6AZ1 - chains U and 1 of the 38 polymer chains in the assembly; structure by electron microscopy, 2.70 A resolution.

[Chain U]
Protein: ribosomal protein S17
Organism: Leishmania donovani
Amino-acid sequence (173 residues; numbered 1 to 173; the number before each row is that of its first residue):
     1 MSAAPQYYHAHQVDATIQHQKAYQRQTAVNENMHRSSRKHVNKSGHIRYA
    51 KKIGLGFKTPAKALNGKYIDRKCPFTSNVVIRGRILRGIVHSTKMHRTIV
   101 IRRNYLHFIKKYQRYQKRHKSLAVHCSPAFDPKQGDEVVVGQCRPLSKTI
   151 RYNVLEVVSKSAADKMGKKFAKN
Disordered / not traced: 1-4, 161-173

[Chain 1]
Molecule: ribosomal RNA 18S
Organism: Leishmania donovani
Sequence (2203 nucleotides; each row starts with the number of its first residue):
     1 GAUCUGGUUGAUUCUGCCAGUAGUCAUXUGCUUGUUUCAAGGACUUAGCC
    51 AUGCAUGCCUCAGAAUCACUGCAUUUGCAGGAAUCUGCGCAUGGCUCXUU
   101 ACAUCAGACGUAAUCUGCCGCAAAAAUCUUGCGGUUUCCGCAAAAUUGGA
   151 UAACUUGGCGAAACGCCAAGCUAAUACAUGAACCAACCGGGUGUUCUCCA
   201 CUCCAGACGGUGGGCAACCAUCGUCGUGAGACGCCCAGCGAAUGAAUGAC
   251 AGUAAAACCAAUGCCUUCACUGGCAGUAACACCCAGCAGUGUUGACUCAA
   301 UUCAUUCCGUGCGAAAGCCGGCUUGUUCCGGCGUCUUUUGACGAACAACU
   351 GCCCUAUCAGCUGGUGAUGGCCGUGUAGUGGACUGCCAUGGCGUUGACGG
   401 GAGCGGGGGAUUAGGGUUCGAUUCCGGAGAGGGAGCCUGAGAAAUAGCUA
   451 CCACUUCUACGGAGGGCAGCAGGCGCGCXAAUUGCCCAAUGUCAAAACAA
   501 AACGAUGAGGCAGCGAAAAGAAAUAGAGUUGUCAGUCCAUUUGGAUUGUC
   551 AUUUCAAUGGGGGAUAUUUAAACCCAUCCAAUAUCGAGUAACAAUUGGAG
   601 GACAAGUCUGGUGCCAGCACCCGCGGUAAUUCCAGCUCCAAAAGCGUAUA
   651 UUAAUGCUGUUGCUGUUXAAGGGUUCGUAGUUGAACUGUGGGCUGUGCAG
   701 GUUUGUUCCUGGUCGUCCCGUCCAUGUCGGAUUUGGUGACCCAGGCCCUU
   751 GCAGCCCGUGAACAUUCAAAGAAACAAGAAACACGGGAGUGGUUCCUUUC
   801 CUGAUUUACGCAUGUCAUGCAUGCCAGGGGGCGUCCGUGAUUUUUUACUG
   851 UGACUAAAGAAGCGUGACUAAAGCAGUCAUUUGACUUGAAUUAGAAAGCA
   901 UGGGAUAACAAXGGAGCAGCCUCUAGGCUACCGUUUCGGCUUUUGUUGGU
   951 UUUAAAGGUCUAUUGGAGAUUAUGGAGCUGUGCGACAAGUGCUUUCCCAU
  1001 CGCAACCUCGGUUCGGUGUGUGGCGCCUUUGAGGGGUUUAGUGCGUCCGG
  1051 UACGAGCUCCGGUUCGUCCGGCCGUAACGCCUUUUCAACUCACGGCCUCU
  1101 AGGAAUGAAGGAGGGUAGUUCGGGGGAGAACGUACUGGGGCGUCAGAGGU
  1151 GAAAUUCUUAGACCGCACCAAGACGAACUACAGCGAAGGCAUUCUUCAAG
  1201 GAUACCUUCCUCAAUCAAGAACCAAAGUGUGGAGAUCGAAGAUGAUUAGA
  1251 GACCAUUGUAGUCCACACUGCAAACGAUGACACCCAUGAAUUGGGGAUCU
  1301 UAUGGGCCGGCCUGCGGCAGGGUUUACCCUGUGUCAGCACCGCGCCCGCU
  1351 UUUACCACCUUACGUAUCUUUUCUAUUCGGCCUUUACCGGCCACCCACGG
  1401 GAAUAUCCUCAGCACGUUUUCUGUUUUUUCACGCGAAAGCUUUGAGGUUA
  1451 CAGUCUCAGGGGGGAGUACGUUCGCAAGAGUGAAACUUAAAGAAAUUGAC
  1501 GGAAUGGCACCACAAGACGUGGAGCGUGCGGUUUAAUUXGACXXAACACG
  1551 GGGAACUUUACCAGAUCCGGACAGGAUGAGGAUUGACAGAUUGAGUGUUC
  1601 UUUCUCGAUUCCCUGAAUGGUGGUGCAUGGCCGCUUUUGGUCGGUGGAGU
  1651 GAUUUGUUUGGUUGAUUCCGUCAACGGACGAGAUCCAAGCUGCCCAGUAG
  1701 AAUUCAGAAUUGCCCAUAGGAUAGCAAACUCAUCGGCGGGUUUUACCCAA
  1751 CGGUGGGCCGCAUUCGGUCGAAUUCUUCUCUGCGGGAUUCCUUUGUAAUU
  1801 GCACAAGGUGAAAUUUUGGGCAACAGCAGGUCUGUGAUGCUCCUCAAUGU
  1851 UCUGGGCGACACGCGCACUACAAUGUCAGUGAGAACAAGAAAAACGACUU
  1901 UUGUCGAACCUACUUGAUCAAAAGAGUGGGGAAACCCCGGAAUCACAUAG
  1951 ACUCACUUGGGACCGAGGAUUGCAAUUAUUGGUCGCGCAACGAGGAAUGU
  2001 CUCGUAGGCGCAGCUCAUCAXACUGUGCCGAUUACGUCCCUGCCAUUUGU
  2051 ACACACCGCCXGUCGUUGUUUCCGAUGAUGGUGCAAUACAGGUGAUCGGA
  2101 CAGGCGGUGUUUUAUCCGCCCGAAAGUUCACCGAUAUUUCUUCAAUAGAG
  2151 GAAGCAAAAGUCGUAACAAGGUAGCUGUAGGUGAACCUGCAGCUGGAUCA
  2201 UUU
Disordered / not traced: 74-76, 136-137, 194, 201-227, 252-254, 267-272, 323-327, 530-551, 697-715, 726, 733-737, 743-749, 764-769, 777-782, 793-828, 880-881, 886, 919-948, 1000-1099, 1119, 1299-1357, 1372-1407, 1428-1429, 1725-1759, 1766, 1794, 1799, 1898-1902, 2102-2121
Glycans and other covalent adducts: paromomycin (PAR) linked to C1421; covalent link G1700-OMU_1777
Modified / non-standard residues: OMU (o2'-methyluridine 5'-monophosphate) at position 8, OMC (o2'-methylycytidine-5'-monophosphate) at position 18, A2M (2'-O-methyladenosine 5'-(dihydrogen phosphate)) at position 28, OMU (o2'-methyluridine 5'-monophosphate) at position 33, OMC (o2'-methylycytidine-5'-monophosphate) at position 38, A2M (2'-O-methyladenosine 5'-(dihydrogen phosphate)) at position 98, OMC (o2'-methylycytidine-5'-monophosphate) at position 115, A2M (2'-O-methyladenosine 5'-(dihydrogen phosphate)) at position 479, OMG (o2'-methylguanosine-5'-monophosphate) at position 509, OMU (o2'-methyluridine 5'-monophosphate) at position 661, A2M (2'-O-methyladenosine 5'-(dihydrogen phosphate)) at position 668, A2M (2'-O-methyladenosine 5'-(dihydrogen phosphate)) at position 912, OMG (o2'-methylguanosine-5'-monophosphate) at position 1464, OMG (o2'-methylguanosine-5'-monophosphate) at position 1478, M1Y ((1S)-1,4-anhydro-1-(1-methyl-2,4-dioxo-1,2,3,4-tetrahydropyrimidin-5-yl)-5-O-phosphono-D-xylitol) at position 1539, C4J ((5S)-5-{3-[(3S)-3-amino-3-carboxypropyl]-1-methyl-2,4-dioxo-1,2,3,4-tetrahydropyrimidin-5-yl}-2,5-anhydro-1-O-phosphono-L-arabinitol) at position 1543, 5MC (5-methylcytidine-5'-monophosphate) at position 1544, OMG (o2'-methylguanosine-5'-monophosphate) at position 1550, OMU (o2'-methyluridine 5'-monophosphate) at position 1621, OMG (o2'-methylguanosine-5'-monophosphate) at position 1623, OMG (o2'-methylguanosine-5'-monophosphate) at position 1647, OMU (o2'-methyluridine 5'-monophosphate) at position 1777, OMG (o2'-methylguanosine-5'-monophosphate) at position 1829, OMU (o2'-methyluridine 5'-monophosphate) at position 1833, OMG (o2'-methylguanosine-5'-monophosphate) at position 1865, OMC (o2'-methylycytidine-5'-monophosphate) at position 1866, OMU (o2'-methyluridine 5'-monophosphate) at position 1979, 7MG (7N-methyl-8-hydroguanosine-5'-monophosphate) at position 1995, A2M (2'-O-methyladenosine 5'-(dihydrogen phosphate)) at position 2021, OMU (o2'-methyluridine 5'-monophosphate) at position 2048, 4OC (4n,o2'-methylcytidine-5'-monophosphate) at position 2059, 5MC (5-methylcytidine-5'-monophosphate) at position 2061, OMC (o2'-methylycytidine-5'-monophosphate) at position 2140, OMG (o2'-methylguanosine-5'-monophosphate) at position 2151, MA6 (6N-dimethyladenosine-5'-monophoshate) at position 2184, MA6 (6N-dimethyladenosine-5'-monophoshate) at position 2185
Differences from the reference sequence: conflict M1Y_1539 (U1020612 in 322500086), C4J_1543 (U1020608 in 322500086)
Residues lining bound ligands:
  - Mg2+ (MG), molecule 1: U96, G426, G427
  - Mg2+ (MG), molecule 2: G405, G406, G420
  - Mg2+ (MG), molecule 3: G432, C452, U2135
  - Mg2+ (MG), molecule 4: C467, C470, G472
  - Mg2+ (MG), molecule 5: G606, A634, G635
  - Mg2+ (MG), molecule 6: U609, G610, G611, A629
  - Mg2+ (MG), molecule 7: A783, C784, C835, C836
  - Mg2+ (MG), molecule 8: A1108, A1109, G1111, A1112, C1209, C1210
  - Mg2+ (MG), molecule 9: G1189, A1272, A1274, G2192
  - Mg2+ (MG), molecule 10: C1237, G1238, U1257, G1258
  - Mg2+ (MG), molecule 11: G1530, G1531, G1858
  - Mg2+ (MG), molecule 12: C2162, G2163, U2164
  - paromomycin (PAR), molecule 1: G20, A22, G23, U24, A26, U27, C645, G646, U647, A648, U649, A650, U651
  - paromomycin (PAR), molecule 2: U365, G366, A367, A2085, A2086, C2132, G2133, A2134
  - paromomycin (PAR), molecule 3: A1290, U1291, U1292, G1293, G1294, G1295, U1419, U1420, U1422, G1423
  - paromomycin (PAR), molecule 4: A1509, C1510, C1511, U1637, U1638, G1639, G1664, A1681, G1682, U1815, G1818, G1819, C1821, A1822, U2002, C2003
  - paromomycin (PAR), molecule 5: G2062, U2063, C2064, G2065, U2066, C2155, A2156, A2157, A2158, A2159, G2160, U2161, C2162
  - paromomycin (PAR), molecule 6: U2066, U2067, G2068, U2069, U2070, U2071, A2149, G2150, OMG_2151, A2152, A2153, G2154, C2155
Reported in the primary citation:
  - conformationally variable residues (side-chain flip): A2158, A2159
  - binding site for paromomycin: G2065, A2158, A2159

[Chain U / chain 1 interface]
Residue-residue contacts (99; chain U residue first):
  Gln20(U) - C371(1)  hydrogen bond to the sugar
  Lys21(U) - C386(1)  sugar contact
  Ala22(U) - C372(1)  sugar contact
  Gln24(U) - C371(1)  hydrogen bond to the phosphate
  Gln24(U) - C372(1)  phosphate contact
  Thr27(U) - U297(1)  hydrogen bond to the base
  Ala28(U) - U297(1)  base contact
  Asn30(U) - A245(1)  hydrogen bond to the phosphate
  Met33(U) - A245(1)  phosphate contact
  Met33(U) - A246(1)  phosphate contact
  Ser37(U) - U247(1)  hydrogen bond to the phosphate
  Lys39(U) - U247(1)  phosphate contact
  Lys39(U) - G248(1)  salt bridge to the phosphate
  Lys39(U) - A249(1)  phosphate contact
  Tyr49(U) - C296(1)  hydrogen bond to the phosphate
  Tyr49(U) - U297(1)  hydrogen bond to the phosphate
  Lys51(U) - C296(1)  sugar contact
  Lys52(U) - A295(1)  hydrogen bond to the sugar
  Lys52(U) - U838(1)  hydrogen bond to the phosphate
  Lys52(U) - G839(1)  salt bridge to the phosphate
  Ile53(U) - A295(1)  sugar contact
  Gly54(U) - G294(1)  hydrogen bond to the sugar
  Gly54(U) - A295(1)  sugar contact
  Leu55(U) - G294(1)  base contact
  Arg71(U) - C372(1)  salt bridge to the phosphate
  Lys72(U) - G370(1)  phosphate contact
  Lys72(U) - C371(1)  phosphate contact
  Ser77(U) - U297(1)  base contact
  Asn78(U) - U297(1)  base contact
  Val80(U) - A112(1)  sugar contact
  Val80(U) - A113(1)  phosphate contact
  Val80(U) - A295(1)  base contact
  Ile81(U) - G294(1)  hydrogen bond to the base
  Ile81(U) - A295(1)  base contact
  Arg82(U) - G110(1)  hydrogen bond to the sugar
  Arg82(U) - U111(1)  sugar contact
  Arg82(U) - A112(1)  sugar contact
  Arg82(U) - A113(1)  salt bridge to the phosphate
  Gly83(U) - G110(1)  sugar contact
  Arg84(U) - C109(1)  hydrogen bond to the base
  Arg84(U) - A348(1)  phosphate contact
  Arg84(U) - C349(1)  hydrogen bond to the sugar
  Arg87(U) - U845(1)  hydrogen bond to the sugar
  Ser92(U) - G391(1)  hydrogen bond to the phosphate
  Lys94(U) - G390(1)  phosphate contact
  Lys94(U) - G391(1)  phosphate contact
  Met95(U) - U368(1)  hydrogen bond to the sugar
  Met95(U) - G369(1)  sugar contact
  Met95(U) - G390(1)  sugar contact
  His96(U) - G369(1)  hydrogen bond to the sugar
  His96(U) - G370(1)  sugar contact
  Thr98(U) - G369(1)  hydrogen bond to the phosphate
  Val100(U) - C392(1)  phosphate contact
  Arg103(U) - C349(1)  hydrogen bond to the phosphate
  Arg103(U) - U350(1)  salt bridge to the phosphate
  Tyr105(U) - U350(1)  phosphate contact
  Tyr105(U) - G351(1)  hydrogen bond to the phosphate
  His107(U) - G351(1)  sugar contact
  His107(U) - C352(1)  salt bridge to the phosphate
  Lys110(U) - G416(1)  phosphate contact
  Lys111(U) - G416(1)  phosphate contact
  Lys111(U) - U417(1)  salt bridge to the phosphate
  Lys111(U) - G659(1)  salt bridge to the phosphate
  Lys111(U) - U660(1)  hydrogen bond to the base
  Tyr112(U) - U660(1)  sugar contact
  Tyr115(U) - C848(1)  sugar contact
  Lys117(U) - U395(1)  base contact
  Lys117(U) - U681(1)  salt bridge to the phosphate
  Arg118(U) - G351(1)  salt bridge to the phosphate
  Arg118(U) - C352(1)  salt bridge to the phosphate
  His119(U) - G393(1)  salt bridge to the phosphate
  His119(U) - U394(1)  phosphate contact
  His119(U) - U395(1)  sugar contact
  Lys120(U) - U350(1)  salt bridge to the phosphate
  Lys120(U) - G351(1)  salt bridge to the phosphate
  Ser121(U) - C392(1)  hydrogen bond to the phosphate
  Arg144(U) - A113(1)  salt bridge to the phosphate
  Arg144(U) - U379(1)  sugar contact
  Pro145(U) - A113(1)  base contact
  Pro145(U) - U379(1)  hydrogen bond to the sugar
  Pro145(U) - G380(1)  sugar contact
  Leu146(U) - G380(1)  phosphate contact
  Ser147(U) - G369(1)  hydrogen bond to the phosphate
  Ser147(U) - G370(1)  phosphate contact
  Ser147(U) - G380(1)  hydrogen bond to the sugar
  Lys148(U) - U368(1)  salt bridge to the phosphate
  Lys148(U) - G369(1)  hydrogen bond to the phosphate
  Lys148(U) - G380(1)  sugar contact
  Lys148(U) - G381(1)  sugar contact
  Lys148(U) - A382(1)  phosphate contact
  Thr149(U) - U368(1)  hydrogen bond to the phosphate
  Thr149(U) - G369(1)  hydrogen bond to the phosphate
  Ile150(U) - G369(1)  phosphate contact
  Ile150(U) - G370(1)  phosphate contact
  Arg151(U) - A347(1)  hydrogen bond to the phosphate
  Arg151(U) - A348(1)  salt bridge to the phosphate
  Tyr152(U) - C349(1)  hydrogen bond to the phosphate
  Lys160(U) - A910(1)  sugar contact
  Lys160(U) - A911(1)  phosphate contact
Other interface residues (no listed pair), chain U (60 interface residues in all): Leu86, Arg102, Gln113, Arg114, Leu122, His125
Other interface residues (no listed pair), chain 1 (51 interface residues in all): G373, G415, A847, A2M_912

[Summary]
The interface between chain U and chain 1 involves 60 residues on one side and 51 on the other; the contacts
include 31 hydrogen bonds and 17 salt bridges. Polar pairs include Thr27(U)-U297(1), Ile81(U)-G294(1) and
Arg84(U)-C109(1). From the paper: a binding site for paromomycin at G2065(1), A2158(1) and A2159(1);
conformational variability at A2158(1) and A2159(1).
Chain U is ribosomal protein S17 and chain 1 is ribosomal RNA 18S, both from Leishmania donovani; the
structure, Cryo-EM structure of the small subunit of Leishmania ribosome bound to paromomycin, was determined
by electron microscopy.
